6YJ4 - chains E and F of the 42 polymer chains in the assembly; structure by electron microscopy, 2.70 A resolution.

[Chain E]
Molecule: Subunit NUHM of NADH:Ubiquinone Oxidoreductase (Complex I)
From: Yarrowia lipolytica
Notes: EC 1.6.99.3
UniProt: Q9UUT9 (Q9UUT9_YARLL); residue numbers follow UniProt; this construct covers 1-243
Sequence (243 residues; row label = number of the first residue in the row):
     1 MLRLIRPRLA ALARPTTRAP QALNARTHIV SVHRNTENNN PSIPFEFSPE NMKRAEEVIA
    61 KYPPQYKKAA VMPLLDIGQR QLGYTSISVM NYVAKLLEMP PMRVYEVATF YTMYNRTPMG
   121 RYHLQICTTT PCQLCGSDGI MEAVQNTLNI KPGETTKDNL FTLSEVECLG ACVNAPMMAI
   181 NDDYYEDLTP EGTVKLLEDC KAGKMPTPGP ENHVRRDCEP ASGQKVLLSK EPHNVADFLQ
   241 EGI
Unresolved in the structure: 1-27
Ion coordination: 2Fe-2S cluster Fe: Cys127, Cys132, Cys168, Cys172
Small-molecule neighbours: 2Fe-2S cluster (FES): Cys127, Thr129, Pro131, Cys132, Cys168, Leu169, Gly170, Ala171, Cys172, Met177

[Chain F]
Molecule: Subunit NUBM of NADH:Ubiquinone Oxidoreductase (Complex I)
From: Yarrowia lipolytica
Notes: EC 1.6.99.3, 7.1.1.2
UniProt: Q9UUU2 (Q9UUU2_YARLL); numbering as in UniProt (aligned over 1-488)
Sequence (488 residues; row label = number of the first residue in the row):
     1 MLRTTLHKRG LARLSRGFAT TQDATPKARQ YGGLKDQDRI FQNLYDNYGW DLASARKQGD
    61 WYKTKELILK GDTWIIDEIK KSGLRGRGGA GFPSGLKWSF MNPPGWEKNE GPRYLVVNAD
   121 EGEPGTCKDR EIMRKDPHKL VEGCLLAGRA MNATAAYIYI RGEFYNEAAV LQTAINEAYA
   181 AGLIGKDACG SGYDFDVYIH RGMGAYVCGE ETSLIESLEG KAGKPRLKPP FPAGVGLFGR
   241 PSTVTNVETV AVAPTILRRG GDWFASFGRE RNSGTKLFCI SGNVNEPCTV EEEMSIPLRE
   301 LLEKHCGGIK GGWDNLLGVI PGGCSVPILP KNICEDVLMD FDALKDVQSG LGTAAVIVIN
   361 KQQDVIRAIQ RFAAFYKHES CGQCTPCREG TTWLLKAMDR FRTGQAKERE IDMLYELTKD
   421 IEGHTICALG DAAAWPIQGL IRNFRPEMET RMKKFHDEVG AVSVGGWMKD ARVEKGKVVG
   481 APLPGVHH
Unresolved in the structure: 1-28
Disulfides: Cys127-Cys279
Ion coordination: 4Fe-4S cluster Fe: Cys381, Cys384, Cys387, Cys427
Small-molecule neighbours:
  - FMN (flavin mononucleotide): Gly86, Arg87, Gly88, Ala90, Phe92, Ser94, Lys97, Asn118, Asp120, Glu121, Gly122, Tyr206, Val207, Gly209, Glu210, Glu211, Val244, Thr245, Asn246, Thr249, Ala428, Leu429
  - 4Fe-4S cluster (SF4): Val207, Pro225, Ser380, Cys381, Gly382, Gln383, Cys384, Cys387, Arg388, Thr425, Ile426, Cys427, Leu429, Gly430

[Interface between chain E and chain F]
Contacting residue pairs (140):
  Lys61(E) - Tyr157(F)  hydrogen bond (backbone-side chain)
  Lys61(E) - Tyr198(F)
  Tyr62(E) - Tyr157(F)
  Tyr62(E) - His200(F)  hydrogen bond
  Pro63(E) - Tyr114(F)
  Pro63(E) - Phe238(F)
  Tyr66(E) - Phe238(F)
  Lys68(E) - Glu219(F)  hydrogen bond (side chain-backbone)
  Lys68(E) - Gly220(F)
  Lys68(E) - Lys221(F)
  Ala69(E) - His200(F)
  Ala69(E) - Leu218(F)
  Ala69(E) - Glu219(F)
  Ala69(E) - Gly220(F)
  Val71(E) - Gly220(F)
  Met72(E) - His200(F)
  Met72(E) - Gly202(F)
  Met72(E) - Met203(F)
  Met72(E) - Ser217(F)  hydrogen bond
  Asp76(E) - Arg201(F)  salt bridge
  Asp76(E) - Met203(F)
  Gln79(E) - Met203(F)
  Arg80(E) - Tyr165(F)
  Val107(E) - Lys221(F)
  Phe110(E) - Ala222(F)  hydrophobic
  Phe110(E) - Gly223(F)
  Phe110(E) - Cys381(F)
  Tyr111(E) - Met203(F)
  Tyr111(E) - Gly204(F)
  Tyr111(E) - Cys208(F)  hydrophobic
  Tyr111(E) - Ser217(F)  hydrogen bond
  Tyr111(E) - Lys221(F)  hydrogen bond (side chain-backbone)
  Tyr111(E) - Ala222(F)
  Tyr111(E) - Gly223(F)  hydrogen bond (side chain-backbone)
  Thr112(E) - Met203(F)  hydrogen bond (backbone-backbone)
  Thr112(E) - Gly204(F)
  Met113(E) - Gly162(F)
  Met113(E) - Glu163(F)
  Met113(E) - Met203(F)  hydrogen bond (backbone-backbone)
  Met113(E) - Gly204(F)
  Tyr114(E) - Met203(F)
  Thr128(E) - Arg371(F)  hydrogen bond
  Thr129(E) - Arg371(F)
  Thr130(E) - Ala368(F)  hydrogen bond (side chain-backbone)
  Thr130(E) - Arg371(F)
  Thr130(E) - Phe372(F)
  Pro131(E) - Ser281(F)
  Pro131(E) - Ile357(F)  hydrophobic
  Gln133(E) - Arg367(F)
  Leu134(E) - Asn283(F)  hydrogen bond (backbone-side chain)
  Leu134(E) - Ile357(F)  hydrophobic
  Leu134(E) - Val358(F)
  Leu134(E) - Gln363(F)
  Cys135(E) - Gly282(F)  hydrogen bond (side chain-backbone)
  Asp138(E) - Arg367(F)  salt bridge
  Val166(E) - Arg371(F)
  Glu167(E) - Arg371(F)  salt bridge
  Glu167(E) - Phe375(F)
  Glu167(E) - Glu379(F)
  Cys168(E) - Pro124(F)  hydrophobic
  Cys168(E) - Arg161(F)  hydrogen bond (backbone-side chain)
  Leu169(E) - Arg161(F)
  Leu169(E) - Glu163(F)
  Leu169(E) - Phe164(F)
  Gly170(E) - Arg130(F)
  Gly170(E) - Arg161(F)
  Gly170(E) - Phe164(F)
  Ala171(E) - Arg130(F)
  Cys172(E) - Gly125(F)  hydrogen bond (side chain-backbone)
  Cys172(E) - Ser281(F)  hydrogen bond (backbone-side chain)
  Val173(E) - Cys127(F)  hydrophobic
  Val173(E) - Cys279(F)  hydrophobic
  Val173(E) - Ile280(F)
  Val173(E) - Pro287(F)
  Val173(E) - Cys288(F)
  Val173(E) - Thr289(F)
  Asp182(E) - Tyr165(F)
  Asp182(E) - Asn166(F)
  Asp183(E) - Asn166(F)  hydrogen bond
  Tyr184(E) - Arg130(F)
  Tyr184(E) - Glu163(F)  hydrogen bond (side chain-backbone)
  Tyr184(E) - Phe164(F)
  Glu186(E) - Arg130(F)  salt bridge
  Arg215(E) - Pro287(F)  hydrogen bond (side chain-backbone)
  Arg216(E) - Tyr45(F)  hydrogen bond (side chain-backbone)
  Arg216(E) - Asn47(F)
  Asp217(E) - Asp46(F)
  Asp217(E) - Arg134(F)  salt bridge
  Asp217(E) - Lys135(F)  salt bridge
  Cys218(E) - Leu44(F)  hydrogen bond (side chain-backbone)
  Cys218(E) - Tyr45(F)  hydrophobic
  Cys218(E) - Glu131(F)  hydrogen bond
  Cys218(E) - Lys135(F)  hydrogen bond
  Cys218(E) - Cys288(F)  hydrogen bond (backbone-side chain)
  Cys218(E) - Thr289(F)  hydrogen bond (backbone-backbone)
  Glu219(E) - Tyr45(F)
  Pro220(E) - Cys288(F)
  Gln224(E) - Tyr45(F)
  Gln224(E) - Asn47(F)  hydrogen bond
  Lys225(E) - Lys304(F)
  Val226(E) - Asp36(F)
  Val226(E) - Arg39(F)
  Val226(E) - Tyr45(F)  hydrophobic
  Val226(E) - His305(F)
  Leu227(E) - Asp36(F)
  Leu227(E) - Leu44(F)
  Leu227(E) - Tyr45(F)  hydrophobic
  Leu227(E) - Asn47(F)  hydrogen bond (backbone-side chain)
  Leu228(E) - Asp36(F)
  Ser229(E) - Tyr48(F)  hydrogen bond (backbone-side chain)
  Lys230(E) - Tyr48(F)  hydrogen bond (backbone-side chain)
  Glu231(E) - Tyr48(F)  hydrogen bond (backbone-side chain)
  Pro232(E) - Gln42(F)
  Pro232(E) - Tyr48(F)
  Pro232(E) - Gln58(F)
  His233(E) - Asp36(F)  hydrogen bond (side chain-backbone)
  His233(E) - Gln37(F)
  His233(E) - Arg39(F)
  His233(E) - Gln42(F)  hydrogen bond (backbone-side chain)
  His233(E) - Gln58(F)
  Asn234(E) - Lys57(F)  hydrogen bond (side chain-backbone)
  Asn234(E) - Gln58(F)
  Asn234(E) - Gly59(F)  hydrogen bond (side chain-backbone)
  Val235(E) - Gln58(F)  hydrogen bond (backbone-backbone)
  Val235(E) - Arg258(F)
  Ala236(E) - Tyr62(F)  hydrophobic
  Phe238(E) - Gln37(F)
  Phe238(E) - Arg259(F)
  Leu239(E) - Tyr62(F)  hydrophobic
  Leu239(E) - Arg258(F)
  Gln240(E) - Trp74(F)
  Gln240(E) - Glu78(F)
  Gln240(E) - Leu257(F)  hydrogen bond (side chain-backbone)
  Gln240(E) - Arg258(F)  hydrogen bond (backbone-backbone)
  Gln240(E) - Arg259(F)
  Gln240(E) - Gly260(F)
  Ile243(E) - Lys63(F)
  Ile243(E) - Leu67(F)  hydrophobic
  Ile243(E) - Lys70(F)  hydrogen bond (backbone-side chain)
  Ile243(E) - Trp74(F)  hydrophobic
Also at the interface, not in a pair above, chain E (65 interface residues in all): Pro73, Met99, Asn174, Ala221, Ser222
Also at the interface, not in a pair above, chain F (88 interface residues in all): Phe41, Asn43, Arg56, Glu121, Thr126, Tyr159, Gln172, Ile199, Ala205, Val207, Lys224, Thr255, Glu286, Cys306, Ile359, His378

[Overview]
The interface between chain E and chain F involves 65 residues on one side and 88 on the other, with 38
hydrogen bonds and 6 salt bridges. Among the polar pairs are Asp76(E)-Arg201(F), Asp138(E)-Arg367(F) and
Glu167(E)-Arg371(F). Ligands of chain E: 2Fe-2S cluster.
Chain E is Subunit NUHM of NADH:Ubiquinone Oxidoreductase (Complex I) and chain F is Subunit NUBM of
NADH:Ubiquinone Oxidoreductase (Complex I), both from Yarrowia lipolytica; the structure, Structure of
Yarrowia lipolytica complex I at 2.7 A, was determined by electron microscopy.
